Entry 9ITK (electron microscopy, 2.89 A resolution); this record covers chains A and F of the 26 polymer chains in the assembly.

== Chain A ==
Protein: ATP synthase subunit alpha
Source organism: Chloroflexus aurantiacus J-10-fl
Notes: EC 7.1.2.2
UniProt: A9WGS6 (ATPA_CHLAA); residue numbers follow UniProt; this construct covers 1-522
Chain sequence (522 residues; row label = number of the first residue in the row):
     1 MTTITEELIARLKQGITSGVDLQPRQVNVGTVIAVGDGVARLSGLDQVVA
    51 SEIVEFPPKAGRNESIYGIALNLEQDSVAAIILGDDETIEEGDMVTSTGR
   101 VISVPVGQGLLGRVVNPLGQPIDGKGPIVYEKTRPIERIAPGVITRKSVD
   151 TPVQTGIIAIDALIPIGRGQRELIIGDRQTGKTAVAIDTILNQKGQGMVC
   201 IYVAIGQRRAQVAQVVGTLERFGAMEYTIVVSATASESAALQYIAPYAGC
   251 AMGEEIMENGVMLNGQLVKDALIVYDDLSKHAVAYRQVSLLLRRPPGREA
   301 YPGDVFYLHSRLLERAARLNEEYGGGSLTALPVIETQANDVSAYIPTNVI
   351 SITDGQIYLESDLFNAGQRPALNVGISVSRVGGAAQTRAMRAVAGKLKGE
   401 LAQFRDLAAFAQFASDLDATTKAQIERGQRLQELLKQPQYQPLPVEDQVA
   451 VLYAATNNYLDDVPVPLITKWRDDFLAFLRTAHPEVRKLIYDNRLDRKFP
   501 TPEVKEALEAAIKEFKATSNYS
Disordered / not traced: 1-26, 520-522
Bound ions: Mg2+: Thr183 (together with ATP)
Ligand contacts: ATP (adenosine-5'-triphosphate): Arg178, Gln179, Thr180, Gly181, Lys182, Thr183, Ala184, Gln207, Gln211, Glu335, Phe364, Arg369, Pro370, Gln437, Pro438, Gln439
Swiss-Prot annotation at these positions:
  - binding site (ATP): Gly176 to Thr183
  - site: Ser377 (Required for activity)

== Chain F ==
Protein: ATP synthase subunit beta
Source organism: Chloroflexus aurantiacus J-10-fl
Notes: EC 7.1.2.2
UniProt: A9WGS4 (ATPB_CHLAA); residues 1-471 here = UniProt positions 1-471
Chain sequence (471 residues; numbered 1 to 471; the number before each row is that of its first residue):
     1 MPAKGVIQEIIGVVIRAKFPEDEVPEIYNAIEIPLGNGDRLVCEVQQQLG
    51 NGVVKAVAMGSTDGLRRGLEVIDTGRPIAVPVGPATLGRVFNVLGDPIDG
   101 MGPIGPEVERRPIHRDPPSFEEQNTQAQIFETGIKVIDLIAPFTRGGKTA
   151 IFGGAGVGKTVVIQELIANIAKEQSGFSVFAGVGERSREGNDLIHEMKEA
   201 RIDENTTVFDKTVMVFGQMNEPPGARLRVGLTALTMAEYFRDEGRDILLF
   251 IDNIFRFVQAGSEVSSLLGRMPSQVGYQPTLGTEMGELQERITSTKRGSI
   301 TSMQAVYVPADDYTDPAPATVFSHLDATISLERSIAERAIFPAVDPLAST
   351 SRILDPNIVGEEHYRVAQEVKRVLQRYKDLKDIIAILGMEELSDEDKLTV
   401 QRARKIELFFSQPFTVAQQFTGRPGKYVPVKKTVESFARLLNGEGDHIPE
   451 SFFYMQGDFDDVLAAYEASQK
Disordered / not traced: 1-2, 471
Ligand contacts: ATP (adenosine-5'-triphosphate): Ser351, Arg352, Tyr364
Swiss-Prot annotation at these positions:
  - binding site (ATP): Gly153 to Thr160

== Interface between chain A and chain F ==
Residue-residue contacts (98):
  Leu45(A) - Arg67(F)
  Asp46(A) - Arg67(F)
  Gln47(A) - Arg66(F)
  Val48(A) - Arg66(F)
  Val48(A) - Arg67(F)
  Val49(A) - Gly64(F)
  Val49(A) - Leu65(F)
  Ala50(A) - Ile10(F)  hydrophobic
  Ala50(A) - Thr62(F)
  Ala50(A) - Asp63(F)
  Ala50(A) - Leu65(F)  hydrogen bond (backbone-backbone)
  Ser51(A) - Asp63(F)
  Leu71(A) - Ile10(F)
  Asn72(A) - Ile11(F)
  Leu73(A) - Gln8(F)
  Leu73(A) - Glu9(F)
  Leu73(A) - Ile10(F)  hydrogen bond (backbone-backbone)
  Leu73(A) - Arg67(F)
  Glu74(A) - Glu9(F)
  Glu74(A) - Arg67(F)  hydrogen bond (backbone-side chain)
  Gln75(A) - Gln8(F)
  Gln75(A) - Glu9(F)
  Asp76(A) - Arg67(F)
  Val78(A) - Arg67(F)
  Val101(A) - Asp63(F)
  Val101(A) - Gly64(F)
  Glu137(A) - Asp63(F)
  Ile139(A) - Asn220(F)
  Ile139(A) - Pro222(F)
  Ala140(A) - Asn220(F)
  Gly142(A) - Asn220(F)
  Val143(A) - Ser187(F)
  Val143(A) - Asn191(F)
  Val143(A) - Asp192(F)
  Val143(A) - His195(F)
  Val143(A) - Phe216(F)  hydrophobic
  Val143(A) - Gln218(F)
  Ile144(A) - Ile98(F)
  Ile144(A) - His195(F)
  Arg146(A) - Ser187(F)  hydrogen bond
  Arg146(A) - Asp192(F)
  Lys147(A) - Asp192(F)  hydrogen bond (backbone-side chain)
  Arg171(A) - Arg186(F)
  Arg171(A) - Arg188(F)
  Pro295(A) - Ser266(F)
  Pro295(A) - Pro272(F)  hydrophobic
  Pro296(A) - Gly276(F)
  Arg298(A) - Pro309(F)
  Arg298(A) - Asp312(F)  salt bridge
  Arg298(A) - Asp315(F)  salt bridge
  Gly303(A) - Gln259(F)
  Gly303(A) - Glu263(F)
  Asp304(A) - Glu263(F)
  Phe306(A) - Met219(F)  hydrophobic
  Phe306(A) - Arg256(F)
  Phe306(A) - Gln259(F)
  Tyr307(A) - Asn220(F)
  Tyr307(A) - Glu221(F)
  Tyr307(A) - Pro222(F)
  Tyr307(A) - Arg226(F)
  Tyr307(A) - Glu263(F)
  Ser310(A) - Met219(F)
  Glu314(A) - Arg186(F)
  Glu314(A) - Ser187(F)  hydrogen bond
  Glu314(A) - Met219(F)
  Glu314(A) - Asn220(F)
  Val341(A) - Arg333(F)
  Val341(A) - Glu337(F)
  Ser342(A) - Ala310(F)
  Ser342(A) - Asp311(F)  hydrogen bond
  Ser342(A) - Arg333(F)
  Ala343(A) - Ala310(F)
  Tyr344(A) - Gln259(F)
  Thr347(A) - Ala155(F)
  Thr347(A) - Tyr307(F)  hydrogen bond (backbone-side chain)
  Thr347(A) - Ala310(F)  hydrogen bond (side chain-backbone)
  Asn348(A) - Tyr307(F)
  Ile350(A) - Ala155(F)
  Ile350(A) - Gly156(F)
  Ser351(A) - Ala155(F)
  Ser351(A) - Arg186(F)  hydrogen bond (backbone-side chain)
  Ser351(A) - Arg256(F)  hydrogen bond
  Ser351(A) - Tyr307(F)
  Ile352(A) - Arg186(F)  hydrogen bond (backbone-side chain)
  Ile352(A) - Met219(F)  hydrophobic
  Thr353(A) - Arg186(F)  hydrogen bond (backbone-side chain)
  Asp354(A) - Arg186(F)
  Asp354(A) - Arg188(F)  salt bridge
  Ile376(A) - Glu337(F)
  Ser379(A) - Phe420(F)
  Arg380(A) - Arg186(F)
  Arg380(A) - Glu189(F)
  Arg380(A) - Gln419(F)  hydrogen bond (backbone-side chain)
  Arg380(A) - Phe420(F)
  Val381(A) - Arg188(F)
  Gly383(A) - Gln419(F)
  Ala384(A) - Gln419(F)
  Lys398(A) - Phe420(F)
Interface residues without a listed pair, chain A (56 interface residues in all): Ser77, Ser148, Gly297, Gln356, Val378
Interface residues without a listed pair, chain F (48 interface residues in all): Gly12, Asp99, Leu193, Pro223, Val275

== In short ==
56 residues of chain A face 48 of chain F across their interface, with 14 hydrogen bonds and 3 salt bridges.
Polar contacts include Arg298(A)-Asp312(F), Arg298(A)-Asp315(F) and Asp354(A)-Arg188(F). Ligands of chain A:
ATP. Ligands of chain F: ATP.
Here chain A is ATP synthase subunit alpha and chain F is ATP synthase subunit beta, both from Chloroflexus
aurantiacus J-10-fl. Entry 9ITK (Chloroflexus aurantiacus ATP synthase, state 2) was determined by electron
microscopy (same publication as 9ITJ, 9ITL, 9ITM, 9ITN, 9ITO, 9ITP and 11 further entries).
